PDB entry 4KMU | X-ray diffraction, 3.85 A resolution | chains C and E of the 6 polymer chains in the assembly

Chain C:
Protein: DNA-directed RNA polymerase subunit beta
Organism: Escherichia coli
Notes: EC 2.7.7.6
UniProt: P0A8V2 (RPOB_ECOLI); numbering as in UniProt (aligned over 1-1342)
Chain sequence (1342 residues; row label = number of the first residue in the row):
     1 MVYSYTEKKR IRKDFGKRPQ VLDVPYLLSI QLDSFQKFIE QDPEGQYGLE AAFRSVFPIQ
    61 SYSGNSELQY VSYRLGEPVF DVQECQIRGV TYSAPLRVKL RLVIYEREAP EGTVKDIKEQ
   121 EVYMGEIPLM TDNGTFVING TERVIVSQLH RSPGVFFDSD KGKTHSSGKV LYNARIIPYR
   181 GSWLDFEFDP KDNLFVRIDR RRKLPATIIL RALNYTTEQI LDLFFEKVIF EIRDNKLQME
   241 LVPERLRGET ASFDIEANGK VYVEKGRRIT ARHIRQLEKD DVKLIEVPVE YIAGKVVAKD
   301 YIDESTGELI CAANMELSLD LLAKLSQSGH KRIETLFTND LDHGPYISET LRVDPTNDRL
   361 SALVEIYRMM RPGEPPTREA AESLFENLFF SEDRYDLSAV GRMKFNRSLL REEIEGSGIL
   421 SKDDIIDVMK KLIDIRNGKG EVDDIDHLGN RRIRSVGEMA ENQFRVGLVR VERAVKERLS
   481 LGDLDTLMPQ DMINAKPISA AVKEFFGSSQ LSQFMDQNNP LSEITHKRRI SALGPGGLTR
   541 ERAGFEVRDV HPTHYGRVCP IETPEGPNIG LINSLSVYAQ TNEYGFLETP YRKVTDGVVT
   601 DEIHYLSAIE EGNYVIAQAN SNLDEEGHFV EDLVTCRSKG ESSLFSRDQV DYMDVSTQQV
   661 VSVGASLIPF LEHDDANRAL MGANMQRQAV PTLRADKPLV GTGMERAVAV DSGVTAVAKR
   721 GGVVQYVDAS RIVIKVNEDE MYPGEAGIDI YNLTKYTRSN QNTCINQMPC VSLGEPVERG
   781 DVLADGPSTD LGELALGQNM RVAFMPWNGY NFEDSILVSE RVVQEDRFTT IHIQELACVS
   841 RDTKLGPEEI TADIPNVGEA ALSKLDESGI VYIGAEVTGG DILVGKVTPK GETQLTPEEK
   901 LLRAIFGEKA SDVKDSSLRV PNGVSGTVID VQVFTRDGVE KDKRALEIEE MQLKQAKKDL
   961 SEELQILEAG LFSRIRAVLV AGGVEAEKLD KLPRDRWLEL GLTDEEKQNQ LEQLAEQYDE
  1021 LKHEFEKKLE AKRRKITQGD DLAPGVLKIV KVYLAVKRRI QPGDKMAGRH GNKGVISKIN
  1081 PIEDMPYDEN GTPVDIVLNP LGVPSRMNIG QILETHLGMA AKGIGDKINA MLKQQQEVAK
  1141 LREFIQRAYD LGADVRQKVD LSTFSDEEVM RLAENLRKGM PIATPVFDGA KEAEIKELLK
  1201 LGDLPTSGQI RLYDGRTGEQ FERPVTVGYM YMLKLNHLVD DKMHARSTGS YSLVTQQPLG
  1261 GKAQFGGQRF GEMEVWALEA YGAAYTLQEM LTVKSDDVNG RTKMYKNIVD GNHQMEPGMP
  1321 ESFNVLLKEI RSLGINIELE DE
Disordered / not traced: 1-7
Small-molecule neighbours: rifampicin (RFP): Arg-143, Ser-509, Gln-510, Leu-511, Ser-512, Gln-513, Phe-514, Asp-516, His-526, Arg-529, Ser-531, Leu-533, Arg-540, Pro-564, Asn-568, Ile-572, Arg-687

Chain E:
Protein: DNA-directed RNA polymerase subunit omega
Organism: Escherichia coli
Notes: EC 2.7.7.6
UniProt: P0A800 (RPOZ_ECOLI); residues 1-91 here = UniProt positions 1-91
Chain sequence (91 residues; row label = number of the first residue in the row):
     1 MARVTVQDAV EKIGNRFDLV LVAARRARQM QVGGKDPLVP EENDKTTVIA LREIEEGLIN
    61 NQILDVRERQ EQQEQEAAEL QAVTAIAEGR R
Disordered / not traced: 1

Interface between chain C and chain E:
Contacting residue pairs (7; chain C residue first):
  Tyr-1281(C) / Phe-17(E)
  Gly-1282(C) / Phe-17(E)
  Gly-1311(C) / Gln-31(E)  hydrogen bond (backbone-side chain)
  Asn-1312(C) / Gln-31(E)
  Asn-1312(C) / Val-32(E)
  His-1313(C) / Gln-31(E)  hydrogen bond
  Gln-1314(C) / Arg-28(E)
Other interface residues (no listed pair), chain C (7 interface residues in all): Tyr-1285
Other interface residues (no listed pair), chain E (5 interface residues in all): Leu-21

Summary:
Chain C and chain E form an interface of 7 and 5 residues respectively; the contacts include 2 hydrogen bonds.
Polar pairs include Gly-1311(C)/Gln-31(E) and His-1313(C)/Gln-31(E). Ligands of chain C: rifampicin.
Here chain C is DNA-directed RNA polymerase subunit beta and chain E is DNA-directed RNA polymerase subunit
omega, both from Escherichia coli. Entry 4KMU (X-ray crystal structure of the Escherichia coli RNA polymerase
in complex with Rifampin) was determined by X-ray diffraction, deposited together with 4KN4 and 4KN7.
